1UXE - chains A and C of the 3 polymer chains in the assembly; structure by X-ray diffraction, 2.00 A resolution.

# Chain A (and C)
Name: Fiber protein
Organism: Human adenovirus type 37
Notes: fragment: head domain residues 172-365; chain C of this document is another copy of the same molecule, construct and numbering; everything in this record applies to it too
UniProt: Q64823 (Q64823); residues 172-365 here = UniProt positions 172-365
Sequence (194 residues; numbered 172 to 365; the number before each row is that of its first residue):
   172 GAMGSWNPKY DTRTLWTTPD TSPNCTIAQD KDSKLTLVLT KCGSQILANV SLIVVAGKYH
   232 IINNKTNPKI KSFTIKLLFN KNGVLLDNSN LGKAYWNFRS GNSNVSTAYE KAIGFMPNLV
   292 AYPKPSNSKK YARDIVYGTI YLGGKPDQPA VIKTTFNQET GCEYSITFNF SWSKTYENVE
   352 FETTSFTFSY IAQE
Unresolved in the structure: 172-181 (chain C: 172-182)
Differences from the reference sequence: engineered mutation Ala173 (Tyr in Q64823), Met174 (Leu in Q64823), Gly175 (Val in Q64823), Ser176 (Ala in Q64823)
Metal / ion sites: Zn2+: His231, Glu351 (together with acetate ion)
What the authors report for this chain:
  - Zn2+ coordination: His231
  - mutagenesis - K240E: abolished binding to Chang C cells (citing earlier work)

# How chain A and chain C interact
Pairs across the interface (40):
  Cys213(A) - Thr211(C)
  Cys213(A) - Cys213(C)  hydrophobic
  Ser215(A) - Thr185(C)
  Ser215(A) - Arg270(C)  hydrogen bond
  Gln216(A) - Val209(C)
  Gln216(A) - Thr211(C)  hydrogen bond
  Gln216(A) - Leu218(C)  hydrogen bond (side chain-backbone)
  Gln216(A) - Asn220(C)
  Asn289(A) - Pro190(C)
  Asn289(A) - Arg270(C)
  Asn289(A) - Asn273(C)  hydrogen bond
  Val291(A) - Pro190(C)
  Ala292(A) - Pro190(C)  hydrophobic
  Lys300(A) - Glu351(C)  salt bridge
  Tyr302(A) - Thr192(C)
  Tyr302(A) - Ile224(C)  hydrophobic
  Tyr302(A) - Glu353(C)
  Ala303(A) - Gly314(C)
  Ala303(A) - Gly315(C)
  Ala303(A) - Glu353(C)  hydrogen bond (backbone-side chain)
  Ala303(A) - Thr354(C)
  Ala303(A) - Thr355(C)
  Arg304(A) - Pro190(C)  hydrogen bond (side chain-backbone)
  Arg304(A) - Asp191(C)  hydrogen bond (side chain-backbone)
  Arg304(A) - Thr192(C)
  Arg304(A) - Thr207(C)  hydrogen bond
  Arg304(A) - Ser222(C)
  Arg304(A) - Thr354(C)  hydrogen bond (backbone-backbone)
  Arg304(A) - Ser356(C)  hydrogen bond (backbone-side chain)
  Ile306(A) - Thr355(C)
  Ile306(A) - Ser356(C)  hydrogen bond (backbone-backbone)
  Tyr308(A) - Tyr312(C)  hydrophobic
  Tyr308(A) - Gly315(C)  hydrogen bond (side chain-backbone)
  Tyr308(A) - Lys316(C)
  Tyr308(A) - Pro317(C)
  Ser360(A) - Asn220(C)
  Ser360(A) - Thr358(C)  hydrogen bond
  Ile362(A) - Val209(C)  hydrophobic
  Ala363(A) - Arg270(C)  hydrogen bond (backbone-side chain)
  Gln364(A) - Arg270(C)  hydrogen bond (backbone-side chain)
Interface residues without a listed pair, chain A (21 interface residues in all): Leu218, Lys301, Val307, Phe359, Glu365
Interface residues without a listed pair, chain C (29 interface residues in all): Trp187, Lys205, Leu210, Ala219

# Overview
Chain A and chain C form an interface of 21 and 29 residues respectively; the contacts include 15 hydrogen
bonds and 1 salt bridge. Among the polar pairs are Lys300(A)-Glu351(C), Ser215(A)-Arg270(C) and
Gln216(A)-Thr211(C). The paper reports that K240E of chain A abolishes binding to Chang C cells; Zn2+
coordination by His231(A).
Both chains are Fiber protein (Human adenovirus type 37). Entry 1UXE (Adenovirus AD37 fibre head) was
determined by X-ray diffraction, deposited together with 1UXA and 1UXB.
